Entry 4WLA (X-ray diffraction, 1.60 A resolution); this record covers chain A.

# Chain A
Molecule: Photoactive yellow protein
Source organism: Halorhodospira halophila
Reference sequence: P16113 (PYP_HALHA); residues 1-125 here = UniProt positions 1-125
Chain sequence (125 residues; each row starts with the number of its first residue):
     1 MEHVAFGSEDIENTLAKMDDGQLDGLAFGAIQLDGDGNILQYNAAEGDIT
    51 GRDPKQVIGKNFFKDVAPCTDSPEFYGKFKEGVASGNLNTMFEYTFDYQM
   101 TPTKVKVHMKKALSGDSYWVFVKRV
Covalent attachments: 4'-hydroxycinnamic acid (HC4) linked to Cys69
Ligand contacts: 4'-hydroxycinnamic acid (HC4): Ile31, Tyr42, Glu46, Thr50, Arg52, Phe62, Val66, Ala67, Pro68, Thr70, Thr95, Phe96, Asp97, Tyr98, Met100
Swiss-Prot annotation at these positions:
  - modified residue: Cys69 (S-(4-hydroxycinnamyl)cysteine)
Reported in the primary citation:
  - conformationally variable residues (side-chain flip): Met18, Glu46, Cys69

# In short
4'-hydroxycinnamic acid is covalently linked to Cys69. The paper reports conformational variability at Met18,
Glu46 and Cys69.
Chain A is Photoactive yellow protein (Halorhodospira halophila); the structure, Time Resolved Serial
Femtosecond Crystallography Captures High Resolution Intermediates of PYP, was determined by X-ray diffraction
(same publication as 4WL9).
